1X27 - chains F and N of the 12 polymer chains in the assembly; structure by X-ray diffraction, 2.70 A resolution.

Chain F:
Protein: Proto-oncogene tyrosine-protein kinase LCK
From: Homo sapiens
Notes: EC 2.7.1.112; fragment: SH2-SH3 domain
UniProtKB: P06239 (LCK_HUMAN); residues 64-226 here correspond to UniProt positions 63-225 (UniProt number = residue number - 1)
Chain sequence (167 residues; numbered 60 to 226; the number before each row is that of its first residue):
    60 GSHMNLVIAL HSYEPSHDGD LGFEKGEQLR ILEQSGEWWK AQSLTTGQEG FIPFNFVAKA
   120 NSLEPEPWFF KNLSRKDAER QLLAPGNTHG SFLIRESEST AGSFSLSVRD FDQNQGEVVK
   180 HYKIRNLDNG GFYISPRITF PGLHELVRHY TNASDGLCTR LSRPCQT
Unresolved in the structure: 60-63
Sequence notes: cloning artifact (60-63)
Metal / ion sites: Na+: E123, E125, F128

Chain N:
Protein: CRK-associated substrate
UniProtKB: Q63767 (BCA1_RAT); residue numbers follow UniProt; this construct covers 759-767
Chain sequence (9 residues; numbered 759 to 767; the number before each row is that of its first residue):
   759 MEDYDYVHL
Unresolved in the structure: 759-760, 767
Sequence notes: modified residue (762)
Modified positions: Y762 (o-phosphotyrosine; PTR)

Interface between chain F and chain N:
Residue-residue contacts (25; chain F residue first):
  R134(F) - D761(N)  hydrogen bond (side chain-backbone)
  R134(F) - Y762(N)
  R154(F) - Y762(N)
  S156(F) - Y762(N)
  E157(F) - Y762(N)
  S158(F) - Y762(N)
  S164(F) - Y762(N)
  K179(F) - D763(N)
  H180(F) - Y762(N)
  H180(F) - D763(N)  hydrogen bond (backbone-backbone)
  Y181(F) - Y762(N)
  Y181(F) - D763(N)
  Y181(F) - Y764(N)
  K182(F) - Y762(N)
  R184(F) - Y764(N)  hydrogen bond
  I193(F) - Y764(N)
  I193(F) - V765(N)  hydrophobic
  S194(F) - V765(N)
  R196(F) - V765(N)
  R196(F) - H766(N)  hydrogen bond (side chain-backbone)
  D214(F) - V765(N)
  G215(F) - Y764(N)
  G215(F) - V765(N)
  G215(F) - H766(N)  hydrogen bond (backbone-side chain)
  C217(F) - H766(N)
Interface residues without a listed pair, chain F (18 interface residues in all): L216

In short:
18 residues of chain F and 6 residues of chain N are in contact; the contacts include 5 hydrogen bonds. Among
the polar pairs are R134(F)-D761(N), R184(F)-Y764(N) and R196(F)-H766(N). E123(F), E125(F) and F128(F)
coordinate Na+.
Chain F is Proto-oncogene tyrosine-protein kinase LCK (Homo sapiens) and chain N is CRK-associated substrate;
the structure, Crystal Structure of Lck SH2-SH3 with SH2 binding site of p130Cas, was determined by X-ray
diffraction.
